Entry 6KXB (X-ray diffraction, 1.50 A resolution); this record covers chain A.

[Chain A]
Protein: Galectin-3
Source organism: Homo sapiens
Reference sequence: P17931 (LEG3_HUMAN); numbering as in UniProt (aligned over 113-250)
Amino-acid sequence (138 residues; row label = number of the first residue in the row):
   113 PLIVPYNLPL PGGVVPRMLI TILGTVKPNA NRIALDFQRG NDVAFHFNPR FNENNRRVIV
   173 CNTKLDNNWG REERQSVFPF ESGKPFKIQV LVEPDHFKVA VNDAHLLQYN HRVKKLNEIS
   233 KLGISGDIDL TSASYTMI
Swiss-Prot annotation at these positions:
  - motif: K226 to D241 (Nuclear export signal)
  - binding site (a beta-D-galactoside): W181 to Q187
  - modified residue: S188 (Phosphoserine)

[In short]
UniProt lists 7 beta-D-galactoside-binding residues.
Chain A is Galectin-3 (Homo sapiens); the structure, Galectin-3 CRD binds to GalA trimer, was determined by
X-ray diffraction together with 6KXA from the same study.
